PDB entry 8RGM | electron microscopy, 4.00 A resolution | chains G and J of the 10 polymer chains in the assembly

== Chain G ==
Name: Histone H2A type 1-B/E
Organism: Homo sapiens
Reference sequence: P04908 (H2A1B_HUMAN); residues 1-129 here correspond to UniProt positions 2-130 (UniProt number = residue number + 1)
Chain sequence (129 residues; numbered 1 to 129; the number before each row is that of its first residue):
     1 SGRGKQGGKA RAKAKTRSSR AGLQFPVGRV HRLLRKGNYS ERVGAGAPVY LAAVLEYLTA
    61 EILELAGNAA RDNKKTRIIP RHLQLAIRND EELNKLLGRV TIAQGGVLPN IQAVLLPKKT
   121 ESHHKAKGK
Unresolved in the structure: 1-10, 118-129
Curated features (UniProtKB/Swiss-Prot):
  - modified residue: Ser1 (N-acetylserine), Arg3 (Citrulline), Lys5 (N6-(2-hydroxyisobutyryl)lysine), Lys9 (N6-(2-hydroxyisobutyryl)lysine), Lys13 (N6-(beta-hydroxybutyryl)lysine), Lys36 (N6-(2-hydroxyisobutyryl)lysine), Lys74 (N6-(2-hydroxyisobutyryl)lysine), Lys75 (N6-(2-hydroxyisobutyryl)lysine), Lys95 (N6-(2-hydroxyisobutyryl)lysine), Gln104 (N5-methylglutamine), Lys118 (N6-(2-hydroxyisobutyryl)lysine), Lys119 (N6-crotonyllysine), Thr120 (Phosphothreonine), Lys125 (N6-crotonyllysine)
  - cross-link (Glycyl lysine isopeptide (Lys-Gly)): Lys13 (interchain with G-Cter in ubiquitin), Lys15 (interchain with G-Cter in ubiquitin), Lys119 (interchain with G-Cter in ubiquitin)

== Chain J ==
Molecule: Widom 603 DNA sequence
Sequence (145 nucleotides; row label = number of the first residue in the row; numbers below 1 keep their minus sign (DC-72 is residue -72)):
   -72 CCCCAGGGAC TTGAAGTAAT AAGGACGGAG GGCCTCTTTC AACATCGATG CACGGTGGTT
   -12 AGCCTTGGAT TGCCCTCTAC CGTGGCCTAA GCGTACTTAG AAGCCCGAGT GACGACTTCA
    48 CACGGTAGGT GGGCGCGCGA ACTGG

== Interface between chain G and chain J ==
Contacting residue pairs - 15 pairs, chain G then chain J:
  Arg11(G) - DG-43(J)  base contact
  Ala12(G) - DG-41(J)  phosphate contact
  Ala14(G) - DG-43(J)  phosphate contact
  Ala14(G) - DG-42(J)  sugar contact
  Lys15(G) - DG-43(J)  phosphate contact
  Lys15(G) - DG-42(J)  hydrogen bond to the phosphate
  Thr16(G) - DG-43(J)  phosphate contact
  Arg17(G) - DG-43(J)  salt bridge to the phosphate
  Arg20(G) - DG-42(J)  salt bridge to the phosphate
  Gly28(G) - DA-44(J)  sugar contact
  Gly28(G) - DG-43(J)  phosphate contact
  Arg29(G) - DA-44(J)  phosphate contact
  Arg32(G) - DG-45(J)  hydrogen bond to the phosphate
  Arg32(G) - DA-44(J)  salt bridge to the phosphate
  Arg77(G) - DA-54(J)  sugar contact
Interface residues without a listed pair, chain G (15 interface residues in all): Lys13, Ser18, Arg42, Lys74
Interface residues without a listed pair, chain J (8 interface residues in all): DT-62, DT-35

== In short ==
15 residues of chain G and 8 residues of chain J are in contact; the contacts include 2 hydrogen bonds and 3
salt bridges. Polar contacts include Lys15(G)-DG-42(J), Arg32(G)-DG-45(J) and Arg17(G)-DG-43(J).
Here chain G is Histone H2A type 1-B/E (Homo sapiens) and chain J is Widom 603 DNA sequence. Entry 8RGM
(Cryo-EM structure of nucleosome containing Widom603 DNA) was determined by electron microscopy.
